Entry 9IYQ (electron microscopy, 3.18 A resolution); this record covers chains C and D of the 4 polymer chains in the assembly.

== Chain C ==
Protein: Glutamate receptor ionotropic, NMDA 1
Organism: Homo sapiens
UniProt: Q05586 (NMDZ1_HUMAN); residue numbers follow UniProt; this construct covers 1-847
Chain sequence (847 residues; row label = number of the first residue in the row):
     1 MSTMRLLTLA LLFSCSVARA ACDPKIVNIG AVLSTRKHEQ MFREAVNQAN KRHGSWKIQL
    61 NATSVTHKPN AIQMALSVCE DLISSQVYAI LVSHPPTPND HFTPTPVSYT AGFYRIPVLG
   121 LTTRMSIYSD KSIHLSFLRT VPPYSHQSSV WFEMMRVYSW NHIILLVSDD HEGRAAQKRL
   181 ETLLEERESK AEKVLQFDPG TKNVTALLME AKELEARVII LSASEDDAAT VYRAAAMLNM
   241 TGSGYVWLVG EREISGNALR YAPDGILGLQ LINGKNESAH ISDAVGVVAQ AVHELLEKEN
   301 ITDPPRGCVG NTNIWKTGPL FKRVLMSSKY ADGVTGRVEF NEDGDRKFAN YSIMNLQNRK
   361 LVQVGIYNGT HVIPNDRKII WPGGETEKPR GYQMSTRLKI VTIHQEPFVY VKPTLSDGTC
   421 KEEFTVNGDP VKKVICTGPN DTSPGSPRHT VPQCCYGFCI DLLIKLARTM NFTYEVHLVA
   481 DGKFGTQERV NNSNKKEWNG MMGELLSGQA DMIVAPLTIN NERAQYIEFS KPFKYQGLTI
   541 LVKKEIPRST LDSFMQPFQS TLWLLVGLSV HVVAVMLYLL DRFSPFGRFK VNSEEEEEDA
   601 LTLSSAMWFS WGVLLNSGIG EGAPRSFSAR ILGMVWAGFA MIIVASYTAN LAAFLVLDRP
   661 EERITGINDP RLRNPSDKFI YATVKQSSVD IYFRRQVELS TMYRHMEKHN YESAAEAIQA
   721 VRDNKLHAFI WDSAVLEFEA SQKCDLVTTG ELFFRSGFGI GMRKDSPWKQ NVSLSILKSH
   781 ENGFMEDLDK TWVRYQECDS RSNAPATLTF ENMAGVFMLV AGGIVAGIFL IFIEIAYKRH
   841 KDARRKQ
Disordered / not traced: 1-26, 53-57, 583-602, 838-847
Cystine bridges: Cys-420/Cys-454, Cys-436/Cys-455
Covalently attached groups: N-acetylglucosamine (NAG) linked to Asn-61, Asn-276, Asn-368, Asn-471, Asn-771
Ligand contacts: glycine (GLY): Phe-484, Pro-516, Leu-517, Thr-518, Arg-523, Ser-687, Ser-688, Trp-731, Asp-732, Phe-758
Swiss-Prot annotation at these positions:
  - region: Leu-603 to Pro-624 (Pore-forming)
  - binding site (glycine): Pro-516, Thr-518, Arg-523, Ser-688, Asp-732
  - glycosylation (N-linked (GlcNAc...) asparagine): Asn-61, Asn-203, Asn-239, Asn-276, Asn-300, Asn-350, Asn-368, Asn-440, Asn-471, Asn-491, Asn-674, Asn-771
  - natural variant: Arg-217 (R217W: In NDHMSR), Asp-227 (D227H: In NDHMSR; uncertain significance), Arg-306 (R306Q: Found in a patient with schizophrenia; uncertain significance), Asp-552 (D552E: In NDHMSD), Pro-557 (P557R: In NDHMSD), Ser-560 (S560SS: In NDHMSD), Gly-618 (G618R: In NDHMSD), Gly-620 (G620R: In NDHMSD), Ala-637 (A637S: In NDHMSD; uncertain significance; A637V: In NDHMSD; uncertain significance), Gly-638 (G638A: In NDHMSD; G638V: In NDHMSD), Met-641 (M641I: In NDHMSD; M641L: In NDHMSD; M641V: In NDHMSD), Ile-642 (I642T: In NDHMSD; uncertain significance), 14 further natural variant entries in UniProt
  - mutagenesis: Ile-642 (I642L: Slight decrease in glutamate and glycine agonist potency; mutant channels are activated at 2-fold higher glutamate and glycine concentrations), Val-644 (V644M: Increase in glutamate and glycine agonist potency; mutant channels are activated lower glutamate and glycine concentrations), Ala-653 (A653G: Increase in glutamate and glycine agonist potency; mutant channels are activated lower glutamate and glycine concentrations), Met-813 (M813V: Slight decrease in glycine agonist potency; no effect on glutamate agonist potency)

== Chain D ==
Protein: Glutamate receptor ionotropic, NMDA 2B
Organism: Homo sapiens
UniProt: Q13224 (NMDE2_HUMAN); numbering as in UniProt (aligned over 1-842)
Chain sequence (842 residues; row label = number of the first residue in the row):
     1 MKPRAECCSP KFWLVLAVLA VSGSRARSQK SPPSIGIAVI LVGTSDEVAI KDAHEKDDFH
    61 HLSVVPRVEL VAMNETDPKS IITRICDLMS DRKIQGVVFA DDTDQEAIAQ ILDFISAQTL
   121 TPILGIHGGS SMIMADKDES SMFFQFGPSI EQQASVMLNI MEEYDWYIFS IVTTYFPGYQ
   181 DFVNKIRSTI ENSFVGWELE EVLLLDMSLD DGDSKIQNQL KKLQSPIILL YCTKEEATYI
   241 FEVANSVGLT GYGYTWIVPS LVAGDTDTVP AEFPTGLISV SYDEWDYGLP ARVRDGIAII
   301 TTAASDMLSE HSFIPEPKSS CYNTHEKRIY QSNMLNRYLI NVTFEGRNLS FSEDGYQMHP
   361 KLVIILLNKE RKWERVGKWK DKSLQMKYYV WPRMCPETEE QEDDHLSIVT LEEAPFVIVE
   421 SVDPLSGTCM RNTVPCQKRI VTENKTDEEP GYIKKCCKGF CIDILKKISK SVKFTYDLYL
   481 VTNGKHGKKI NGTWNGMIGE VVMKRAYMAV GSLTINEERS EVVDFSVPFI ETGISVMVSR
   541 SNGTVSPSAF LEPFSADVWV MMFVMLLIVS AVAVFVFEYF SPVGYNRCLA DGREPGGPSF
   601 TIGKAIWLLW GLVFNNSVPV QNPKGTTSKI MVSVWAFFAV IFLASYTANL AAFMIQEEYV
   661 DQVSGLSDKK FQRPNDFSPP FRFGTVPNGS TERNIRNNYA EMHAYMGKFN QRGVDDALLS
   721 LKTGKLDAFI YDAAVLNYMA GRDEGCKLVT IGSGKVFAST GYGIAIQKDS GWKRQVDLAI
   781 LQLFGDGEME ELEALWLTGI CHNEKNEVMS SQLDIDNMAG VFYMLGAAMA LSLITFICEH
   841 LF
Disordered / not traced: 1-34, 394-402, 441-450, 580-596, 839-842
Cystine bridges: Cys-429/Cys-456, Cys-436/Cys-457, Cys-746/Cys-801
Ligand contacts: 7RC ((2R)-4-(3-phosphonopropyl)piperazine-2-carboxylic acid): His-486, Ser-512, Leu-513, Thr-514, Arg-519, Val-686, Gly-689, Ser-690, Thr-691, Tyr-731, Tyr-762
Swiss-Prot annotation at these positions:
  - region: Lys-604 to Pro-623 (Pore-forming)
  - binding site (Zn(2+)): His-127, Glu-284
  - binding site (L-glutamate): Thr-514, Arg-519, Ser-690, Thr-691, Asp-732
  - site: Asn-615 (Functional determinant of NMDA receptors)
  - glycosylation (N-linked (GlcNAc...) asparagine): Asn-74, Asn-341, Asn-348, Asn-444, Asn-491, Asn-542, Asn-688
  - natural variant: Val-15 (V15M: In DEE27; uncertain significance), Ile-50 (I50N: Found in a patient with schizophrenia; uncertain significance), Leu-362 (L362M: Found in a patient with schizophrenia; uncertain significance), Glu-413 (E413G: In MRD6), Cys-436 (C436R: In MRD6), Cys-456 (C456Y: In MRD6), Cys-461 (C461F: In MRD6), Arg-540 (R540H: In DEE27), Pro-553 (P553L: In MRD6), Asn-615 (N615I: In DEE27), Val-618 (V618G: In DEE27), Tyr-646 (Y646C: In DEE27), 7 further natural variant entries in UniProt
  - mutagenesis: Pro-553 (P553R: Changed glutamate-gated calcium ion channel activity characterized by increased glutamate and glycine potency and slowed response rise time and deactivation time course), Ala-636 (A636P: Severely reduced localization to cell membrane; A636V: Reduced localization to cell membrane ...), Ala-639 (A639V: Reduced localization to cell membrane. Affects glutamate-gated calcium ion channel activity resulting in increased agonist potency and mutant channels activated at lower glutamate and glycine ...), Ile-641 (I641T: Reduced localization to cell membrane. Affects glutamate-gated calcium ion channel activity resulting in increased agonist potency and mutant channels activated at lower glutamate and glycine ...), Asn-649 (N649T: Affects glutamate-gated calcium ion channel activity resulting in increased agonist potency and mutant channels activated at lower glutamate and glycine concentrations), Ala-652 (A652G: No significant effect on glutamate and glycine agonist potency), Ile-655 (I655F: Reduced localization to cell membrane), Met-818 (M818V: Increased glutamate and glycine agonist potency)

== Interface between chain C and chain D ==
Pairs across the interface - 96 pairs, chain C then chain D:
  Asn-70(C) / Asn-323(D)
  Ala-71(C) / Phe-114(D)  hydrophobic
  Ala-71(C) / Gln-118(D)
  Ile-72(C) / Ile-82(D)  hydrophobic
  Ile-72(C) / Ile-115(D)  hydrophobic
  Leu-76(C) / Ile-82(D)  hydrophobic
  Cys-79(C) / Lys-79(D)
  Pro-106(C) / Phe-114(D)  hydrophobic
  Tyr-109(C) / Gln-110(D)
  Tyr-109(C) / Phe-114(D)  hydrophobic
  Phe-113(C) / Thr-76(D)
  Phe-113(C) / Pro-78(D)  hydrophobic
  Phe-113(C) / Gln-105(D)
  Phe-113(C) / Ala-107(D)  hydrophobic
  Tyr-114(C) / Asp-77(D)
  Tyr-114(C) / Pro-78(D)
  Arg-115(C) / Gln-105(D)
  Arg-115(C) / Glu-106(D)  salt bridge
  Ser-132(C) / Gln-110(D)
  Ser-132(C) / Pro-177(D)
  Ile-133(C) / Gln-110(D)  hydrogen bond (backbone-side chain)
  Ile-133(C) / Met-134(D)  hydrophobic
  Ile-133(C) / Ala-135(D)
  Leu-135(C) / Gln-110(D)
  His-171(C) / Asp-136(D)  salt bridge
  Lys-178(C) / Gln-180(D)
  Cys-308(C) / Asp-77(D)
  Cys-308(C) / Pro-78(D)
  Cys-308(C) / Lys-79(D)
  Val-309(C) / Asp-77(D)
  Gly-310(C) / Asp-77(D)  hydrogen bond (backbone-side chain)
  Asn-311(C) / Asp-77(D)
  Thr-312(C) / Glu-75(D)
  Thr-312(C) / Thr-76(D)
  Thr-312(C) / Asp-77(D)
  Ile-314(C) / Gln-105(D)
  Arg-489(C) / Asn-192(D)  hydrogen bond (side chain-backbone)
  Arg-489(C) / Phe-194(D)
  Asn-494(C) / Asn-192(D)
  Lys-495(C) / Asn-192(D)
  Lys-496(C) / Glu-191(D)  hydrogen bond (side chain-backbone)
  Lys-496(C) / Asn-192(D)
  Lys-496(C) / Ser-193(D)  hydrogen bond (side chain-backbone)
  Lys-496(C) / Phe-194(D)
  Gln-556(C) / Gln-812(D)
  Pro-557(C) / Gln-812(D)
  Pro-557(C) / Leu-813(D)
  Phe-558(C) / Leu-813(D)
  Gln-559(C) / Gln-812(D)
  Gln-559(C) / Leu-813(D)
  Gln-559(C) / Asp-814(D)
  Thr-561(C) / Asp-814(D)
  Leu-562(C) / Leu-813(D)
  Leu-562(C) / Asp-814(D)
  Leu-562(C) / Met-818(D)  hydrophobic
  Leu-562(C) / Phe-822(D)  hydrophobic
  Leu-565(C) / Ile-815(D)  hydrophobic
  Leu-565(C) / Phe-822(D)  hydrophobic
  Ser-569(C) / Leu-825(D)
  Met-576(C) / Met-829(D)  hydrophobic
  Met-576(C) / Ser-832(D)
  Leu-580(C) / Phe-836(D)  hydrophobic
  Phe-609(C) / Val-618(D)  hydrophobic
  Phe-609(C) / Pro-619(D)
  Val-613(C) / Val-618(D)  hydrophobic
  Asn-616(C) / Asn-616(D)
  Asn-616(C) / Ser-617(D)
  Gly-622(C) / Pro-619(D)
  Ser-628(C) / Ser-832(D)  hydrogen bond (side chain-backbone)
  Ser-628(C) / Phe-836(D)
  Arg-630(C) / Trp-607(D)
  Met-634(C) / Trp-607(D)  hydrophobic
  Met-634(C) / Trp-610(D)
  Val-635(C) / Leu-825(D)  hydrophobic
  Val-635(C) / Ala-828(D)  hydrophobic
  Phe-639(C) / Val-821(D)  hydrophobic
  Met-641(C) / Phe-614(D)  hydrophobic
  Ile-642(C) / Tyr-646(D)
  Ile-642(C) / Val-821(D)  hydrophobic
  Ala-645(C) / Tyr-646(D)  hydrophobic
  Ala-645(C) / Leu-650(D)
  Ser-646(C) / Leu-650(D)
  Ala-649(C) / Leu-650(D)
  Ala-649(C) / Ala-651(D)
  Asn-650(C) / Met-654(D)
  Asn-650(C) / Ser-811(D)  hydrogen bond (side chain-backbone)
  Asn-650(C) / Leu-813(D)
  Ala-653(C) / Met-654(D)  hydrophobic
  Ala-653(C) / Ser-810(D)
  Phe-654(C) / Ser-810(D)
  Leu-657(C) / Met-809(D)
  Leu-657(C) / Ser-810(D)
  Pro-670(C) / Ile-800(D)  hydrophobic
  Asn-674(C) / Ile-800(D)
  Val-697(C) / Arg-431(D)
  Val-697(C) / Asn-432(D)
Other interface residues (no listed pair), chain C (77 interface residues in all): Ala-75, Gly-112, Asp-130, Lys-131, Arg-174, Thr-182, Glu-342, Gln-487, Glu-488, Val-566, Val-573, Pro-624, Ile-631, Leu-632, Trp-636, Ala-637, Gly-638, Ile-643, Thr-648, Ala-652, Arg-704
Other interface residues (no listed pair), chain D (66 interface residues in all): Ile-111, Phe-176, Ser-208, Tyr-322, Asp-423, Pro-424, Asn-615, Leu-643, Thr-647, Ile-655, Val-808, Met-824, Leu-831, Thr-835

== Summary ==
The interface between chain C and chain D involves 77 residues on one side and 66 on the other; the contacts
include 7 hydrogen bonds and 2 salt bridges. Polar contacts include Arg-115(C)/Glu-106(D),
His-171(C)/Asp-136(D) and Ile-133(C)/Gln-110(D). Ligands of chain C: glycine.
Here chain C is Glutamate receptor ionotropic, NMDA 1 and chain D is Glutamate receptor ionotropic, NMDA 2B,
both from Homo sapiens. Entry 9IYQ (Structure of the human GluN1-N2B NMDA receptors in the Mg2+ free state)
was determined by electron microscopy, deposited together with 9IYP.
